PDB entry 1TBR | X-ray diffraction, 2.60 A resolution | chains J and K of the 6 polymer chains in the assembly

[Chain J]
Molecule: Thrombin
Organism: Bos taurus
Notes: EC 3.4.21.5
Reference sequence: P00735 (THRB_BOVIN); aligned to UniProt positions 318-331 over residues 1-14 (the alignment contains insertions or deletions, so no single offset holds)
Chain sequence (49 residues; row label = number of the first residue in the row; a row labelled like 14A-14M holds insertion residues (14A, then the next letters in order)):
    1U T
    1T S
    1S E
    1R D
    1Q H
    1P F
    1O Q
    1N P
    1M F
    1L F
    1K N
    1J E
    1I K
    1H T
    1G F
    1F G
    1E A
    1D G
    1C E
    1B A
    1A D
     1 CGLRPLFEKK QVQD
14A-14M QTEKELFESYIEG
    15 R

[Chain K]
Molecule: Thrombin
Organism: Bos taurus
Notes: EC 3.4.21.5
Reference sequence: P00735 (THRB_BOVIN); the construct lacks a stretch of the UniProt sequence, so the offset changes along the chain: 16-37 = UniProt 367-388; 38-60 = UniProt 390-412; 61-77 = UniProt 422-438; 78-97 = UniProt 440-459; 7 more segments
Chain sequence (259 residues; numbered 16 to 247 plus 28 insertion-coded residues; 1 number in that range is skipped by the numbering (no residue carries it; nothing is unmodelled there); the number before each row is that of its first residue; a row labelled like 60A-60I holds insertion residues (60A, then the next letters in order)):
    16 IVEGQDAEVG LSPWQVMLFR KS
   37A P
    38 QELLCGASLI SDRWVLTAAH CLL
60A-60I YPPWDKNFT
    61 VDDLLVRIGK HSRTRYE
   77A R
    78 KVEKISMLDK IYIHPRYNWK
   97A E
    98 NLDRDIALLK LKRPIELSDY IHPVCLPDKQ TA
129A-129C AKL
   130 LHAGFKGRVT GWGNRRETWT
149A-149E TSVAE
   150 VQPSVLQVVN LPLVERPVCK ASTRIRITDN MFCA
  184A G
   184 YKP
186A-186D GEGK
   187 RGDACEGDSG GPFVMKSP
204A-204B YN
   205 NRWYQMGIVS WGE
   219 GC
  221A D
   221 RDGKYGFYTH VFRLKKWIQK VIDRLGS
Disulfides: Cys42-Cys58, Cys168-Cys182, Cys191-Cys220
Curated features (UniProtKB/Swiss-Prot):
  - region: Ala183 to Val200 (High affinity receptor-binding region which is also known as the TP508 peptide)
  - active site (Charge relay system): His57, Asp102, Ser195
  - glycosylation: Asn60G (N-linked (GlcNAc...) asparagine)

[Chain J / chain K interface]
Cross-chain cystine bridges: Cys1(J)-Cys122(K)
Residue-residue contacts (85):
  Cys1(J) - Pro120(K)
  Cys1(J) - Val121(K)
  Cys1(J) - Cys122(K)  disulfide
  Cys1(J) - Arg206(K)  hydrogen bond (backbone-side chain)
  Asp1A(J) - His119(K)  hydrogen bond (backbone-side chain)
  Asp1A(J) - Arg206(K)
  Ala1B(J) - Arg206(K)  hydrogen bond (backbone-side chain)
  Glu1C(J) - Arg206(K)
  Gly1D(J) - Pro120(K)
  Ala1E(J) - Ser48(K)
  Ala1E(J) - Asp49(K)  hydrogen bond (backbone-backbone)
  Gly1F(J) - Asp49(K)
  Gly1F(J) - Arg50(K)
  Phe1G(J) - Ile47(K)
  Phe1G(J) - Ser48(K)  hydrogen bond (backbone-side chain)
  Phe1G(J) - Arg50(K)
  Phe1G(J) - Trp51(K)
  Phe1G(J) - Ile242(K)  hydrophobic
  Thr1H(J) - Trp51(K)  hydrogen bond (backbone-side chain)
  Thr1H(J) - Ile242(K)
  Thr1H(J) - Asp243(K)  hydrogen bond
  Thr1H(J) - Ser247(K)
  Asn1K(J) - Asp243(K)  hydrogen bond (backbone-side chain)
  Phe1L(J) - Leu123(K)  hydrophobic
  Phe1L(J) - Ile238(K)  hydrophobic
  Phe1L(J) - Gln239(K)
  Phe1L(J) - Ile242(K)  hydrophobic
  Phe1L(J) - Asp243(K)
  Phe1M(J) - Lys235(K)
  Phe1M(J) - Gln239(K)
  Phe1P(J) - Arg206(K)
  Phe1P(J) - Tyr208(K)
  His1Q(J) - Arg206(K)  hydrogen bond
  Asp1R(J) - Arg206(K)  salt bridge
  Gly2(J) - Pro120(K)  hydrogen bond (backbone-backbone)
  Gly2(J) - Cys122(K)
  Gly2(J) - Asn205(K)
  Gly2(J) - Arg206(K)
  Gly2(J) - Trp207(K)  hydrogen bond (backbone-backbone)
  Leu3(J) - His119(K)  hydrogen bond (backbone-side chain)
  Leu3(J) - Asn205(K)
  Leu3(J) - Arg206(K)
  Arg4(J) - Leu26(K)  hydrogen bond (side chain-backbone)
  Arg4(J) - Pro28(K)
  Arg4(J) - Trp29(K)
  Arg4(J) - Trp207(K)
  Pro5(J) - Ser115(K)
  Pro5(J) - Asp116(K)
  Pro5(J) - His119(K)
  Leu6(J) - Val24(K)
  Leu6(J) - Asp116(K)
  Leu6(J) - Tyr117(K)  hydrophobic
  Phe7(J) - Val24(K)
  Phe7(J) - Gly25(K)
  Phe7(J) - Leu26(K)  hydrophobic
  Glu8(J) - Lys202(K)  salt bridge
  Glu8(J) - Asn205(K)
  Glu8(J) - Trp207(K)  hydrogen bond
  Lys10(J) - Asp116(K)  salt bridge
  Asp14(J) - Glu23(K)
  Asp14(J) - Leu26(K)
  Asp14(J) - Arg137(K)  salt bridge
  Gln14A(J) - Glu23(K)  hydrogen bond (backbone-side chain)
  Thr14B(J) - Gln20(K)
  Thr14B(J) - Arg137(K)  hydrogen bond
  Thr14B(J) - Asn159(K)
  Glu14C(J) - Arg137(K)
  Glu14C(J) - Lys202(K)  salt bridge
  Glu14E(J) - Lys135(K)  salt bridge
  Glu14E(J) - Asn159(K)  hydrogen bond
  Leu14F(J) - Lys135(K)
  Leu14F(J) - Asn159(K)
  Leu14F(J) - Trp207(K)  hydrophobic
  Phe14G(J) - Lys202(K)
  Phe14G(J) - Pro204(K)  hydrophobic
  Ser14I(J) - Gly133(K)
  Ser14I(J) - Phe134(K)
  Ser14I(J) - Lys135(K)  hydrogen bond (side chain-backbone)
  Tyr14J(J) - Leu129C(K)
  Tyr14J(J) - Phe134(K)
  Tyr14J(J) - Lys202(K)  hydrogen bond (side chain-backbone)
  Tyr14J(J) - Pro204(K)  hydrophobic
  Gly14M(J) - Phe134(K)
  Arg15(J) - His131(K)
  Arg15(J) - Phe134(K)
Other interface residues (no listed pair), chain J (35 interface residues in all): Lys9
Other interface residues (no listed pair), chain K (44 interface residues in all): Ala132, Gly136, Tyr184, Met201, Asn204B

[Summary]
The interface between chain J and chain K involves 35 residues on one side and 44 on the other; the contacts
include 1 disulfide bond, 19 hydrogen bonds and 6 salt bridges. Polar pairs include Asp1R(J)-Arg206(K),
Glu8(J)-Lys202(K) and Lys10(J)-Asp116(K).
Chain J is Thrombin and chain K is Thrombin, both from Bos taurus; the structure, Crystal structure of insect
derived double domain kazal inhibitor rhodniin in complex with thrombin, was determined by X-ray diffraction,
deposited together with 1TBQ.
